Entry 6P7V (electron microscopy, 4.00 A resolution); this record covers chains C and B of the 4 polymer chains in the assembly.

# Chain C
Protein: Ctf13
From: Kluyveromyces lactis
Reference sequence: Q6CK37 (Q6CK37_KLULA); numbering as in UniProt (aligned over 1-389)
Amino-acid sequence (389 residues; row label = number of the first residue in the row):
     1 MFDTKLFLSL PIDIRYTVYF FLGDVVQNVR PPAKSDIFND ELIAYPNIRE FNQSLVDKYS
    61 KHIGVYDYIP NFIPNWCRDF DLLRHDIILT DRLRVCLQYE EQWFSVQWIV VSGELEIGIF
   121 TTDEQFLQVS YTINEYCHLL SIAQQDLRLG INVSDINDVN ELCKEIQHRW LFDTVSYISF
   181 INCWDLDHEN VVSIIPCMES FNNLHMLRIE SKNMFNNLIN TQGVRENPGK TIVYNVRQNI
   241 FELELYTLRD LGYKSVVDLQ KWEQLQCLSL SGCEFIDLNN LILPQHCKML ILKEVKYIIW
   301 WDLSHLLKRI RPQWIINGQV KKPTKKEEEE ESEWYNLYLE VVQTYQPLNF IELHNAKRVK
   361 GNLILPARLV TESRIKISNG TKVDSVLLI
Not modelled in the structure: 1-2, 24-85

# Chain B
Protein: Cep3
From: Kluyveromyces lactis
Reference sequence: Q6CRD4 (Q6CRD4_KLULA); residues 1-634 here = UniProt positions 1-634
Amino-acid sequence (634 residues; row label = number of the first residue in the row):
     1 MSKPKISLTK GKHPCTFCQA RKVKCDRSLP ACQNCIERNV TELCEYDDNG SRKRARLADD
    61 VNLYDKKLFN IWNQYERLWI HDTLGQCQQG VYMGIAFPLD VSEYNNTKDF YGYECLFSKE
   121 SIFKILDHSL ERLGWLYFGF FTDISELPYQ MERYWNEYES MNINLENEEA TTRQTTFKKS
   181 ADQILWDLVL RSVIVMTIYY MPAKSILSLV DIDAIEKYPL DFSESNEGVD ELKKKYEIFD
   241 YCLRHTLNKV LRTIFTLPPD VRTLQIFLIL SNTNFLQIYP SLGNNILVHC IHLAKVLGIK
   301 DFKLKINDSG STRLQKLSMH NIWFRLSTVD YMRSSPNKII ALHTDNSSAL TRKTLFTHCS
   361 IDSIDVYDVE SNLEVLRWKI TSLDRDLEVS EPSLKTLKAM KELLGLLDRK TSVSNDASFN
   421 TKFESFFLKL QCNFVMWKIL RYEFMQYGVT NGLQKLCCPA RRIIALVANF LKEDYFEYTT
   481 HPFCVHILCV IAGFFSFYCI FHEADEVRDL RNDAVGLLKL LFDPLRPVIS CFFSNLSRLE
   541 ELRHIWKSVE ITDQANRLVH PVMYVLKTDI IKLKRNLEII SGSLKDANYQ ETFKDKLEID
   601 INTPALSSDF LEVVREFNLS HPLDINGKMS RQNN
Not modelled in the structure: 1-61, 83-95, 163-178, 221-230, 356-360, 549-557, 579-606, 619-634

# How chain C and chain B interact
Pairs across the interface - 37 pairs, chain C then chain B:
  P11(C) - T450(B)
  D13(C) - V449(B)
  Y16(C) - K398(B)
  Q98(C) - L394(B)
  Y99(C) - K395(B)
  Y99(C) - K398(B)
  M206(C) - K353(B)
  F241(C) - L355(B)
  E242(C) - K353(B)  salt bridge
  Q266(C) - L355(B)
  H286(C) - I361(B)
  K288(C) - D365(B)  salt bridge
  M289(C) - R352(B)
  M289(C) - K353(B)
  E328(C) - G310(B)
  E328(C) - R313(B)  salt bridge
  E331(C) - R313(B)
  S332(C) - R313(B)  hydrogen bond
  Y335(C) - R313(B)
  N336(C) - I306(B)
  N336(C) - N307(B)
  L339(C) - L304(B)
  L339(C) - K305(B)
  N349(C) - D365(B)
  N349(C) - V366(B)
  R368(C) - Y367(B)  hydrogen bond (side chain-backbone)
  R368(C) - D368(B)  hydrogen bond (side chain-backbone)
  R368(C) - V369(B)
  R368(C) - E370(B)
  L369(C) - Y367(B)
  T371(C) - L406(B)
  T371(C) - R409(B)
  T371(C) - K410(B)
  E372(C) - Y367(B)
  E372(C) - K379(B)  salt bridge
  R374(C) - T351(B)
  R374(C) - Y367(B)
Also at the interface, not in a pair above, chain C (26 interface residues in all): E100, E340
Also at the interface, not in a pair above, chain B (30 interface residues in all): A349, T354, S371, Y447

# In short
26 residues of chain C and 30 residues of chain B are in contact, with 3 hydrogen bonds and 4 salt bridges.
Polar pairs include E242(C)-K353(B), K288(C)-D365(B) and E328(C)-R313(B).
Chain C is Ctf13 and chain B is Cep3, both from Kluyveromyces lactis; the structure, Structure of the K.
lactis CBF3 core, was determined by electron microscopy together with 6P7W and 6P7X from the same study.
